PDB entry 4DSE | X-ray diffraction, 1.67 A resolution | chains A and B of the 3 polymer chains in the assembly

# Chain A
Protein: DNA polymerase
Organism: Geobacillus kaustophilus
Notes: EC 2.7.7.7
Reference sequence: Q5KWC1 (Q5KWC1_GEOKA); residues 285-876 here correspond to UniProt positions 287-878 (UniProt number = residue number + 2)
Amino-acid sequence (592 residues; row label = number of the first residue in the row):
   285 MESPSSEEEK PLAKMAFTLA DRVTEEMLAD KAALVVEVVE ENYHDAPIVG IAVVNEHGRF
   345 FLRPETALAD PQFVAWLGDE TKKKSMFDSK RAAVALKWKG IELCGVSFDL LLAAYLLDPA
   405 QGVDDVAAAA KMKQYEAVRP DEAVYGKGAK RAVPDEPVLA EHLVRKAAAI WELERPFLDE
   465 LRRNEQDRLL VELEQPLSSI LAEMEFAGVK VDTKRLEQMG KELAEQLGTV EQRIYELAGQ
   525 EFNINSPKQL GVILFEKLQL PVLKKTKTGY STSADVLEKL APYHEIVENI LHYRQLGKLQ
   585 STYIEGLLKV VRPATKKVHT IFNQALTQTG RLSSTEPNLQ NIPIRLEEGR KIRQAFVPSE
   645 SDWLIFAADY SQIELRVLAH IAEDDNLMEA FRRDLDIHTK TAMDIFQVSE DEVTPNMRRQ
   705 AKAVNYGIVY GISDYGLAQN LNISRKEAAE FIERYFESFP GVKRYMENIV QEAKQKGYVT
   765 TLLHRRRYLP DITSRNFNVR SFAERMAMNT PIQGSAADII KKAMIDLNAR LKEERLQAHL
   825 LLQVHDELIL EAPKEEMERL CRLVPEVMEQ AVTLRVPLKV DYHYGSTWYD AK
Disordered / not traced: 285-296, 678-708, 712-714
Construct notes: engineered mutation Ala-598 (Asp600 in Q5KWC1), Tyr-710 (Phe712 in Q5KWC1)

# Chain B
Molecule: 9-nt DNA strand
Sequence (9 nucleotides; row label = number of the first residue in the row):
    21 CCTGACTCC
Modified positions: DOC (2',3'-dideoxycytidine-5'-monophosphate) at position 29

# How chain A and chain B interact
Residue-residue contacts (34; chain A residue first):
  Pro-531(A) / DG24(B)  phosphate contact
  Pro-531(A) / DA25(B)  phosphate contact
  Thr-550(A) / DG24(B)  hydrogen bond to the phosphate
  Lys-551(A) / DT23(B)  salt bridge to the phosphate
  Lys-551(A) / DG24(B)  phosphate contact
  Thr-552(A) / DT23(B)  phosphate contact
  Thr-552(A) / DG24(B)  hydrogen bond to the phosphate
  Ser-555(A) / DA25(B)  phosphate contact
  Thr-556(A) / DA25(B)  hydrogen bond to the phosphate
  Ser-557(A) / DA25(B)  phosphate contact
  Ala-558(A) / DC26(B)  hydrogen bond to the phosphate
  Leu-575(A) / DC26(B)  phosphate contact
  Arg-578(A) / DA25(B)  hydrogen bond to the phosphate
  Arg-578(A) / DC26(B)  salt bridge to the phosphate
  Gln-579(A) / DC26(B)  phosphate contact
  Gln-579(A) / DT27(B)  phosphate contact
  Lys-582(A) / DA25(B)  base contact
  Lys-582(A) / DC26(B)  base contact
  Tyr-587(A) / DT27(B)  hydrogen bond to the sugar
  Arg-615(A) / DOC_29(B)  hydrogen bond to the base
  Gln-624(A) / DC28(B)  sugar contact
  Asn-625(A) / DT27(B)  hydrogen bond to the base
  Asn-625(A) / DC28(B)  sugar contact
  Ile-626(A) / DC28(B)  sugar contact
  Pro-627(A) / DT27(B)  phosphate contact
  Pro-627(A) / DC28(B)  phosphate contact
  Ile-628(A) / DC28(B)  hydrogen bond to the phosphate
  Ile-628(A) / DOC_29(B)  phosphate contact
  Arg-629(A) / DC28(B)  salt bridge to the phosphate
  Arg-629(A) / DOC_29(B)  base contact
  Val-828(A) / DOC_29(B)  sugar contact
  His-829(A) / DOC_29(B)  sugar contact
  Asp-830(A) / DOC_29(B)  sugar contact
  Glu-831(A) / DOC_29(B)  phosphate contact
Other interface residues (no listed pair), chain A (27 interface residues in all): Tyr-554, Leu-630, Arg-637

# Summary
The interface between chain A and chain B involves 27 residues on one side and 7 on the other; the contacts
include 9 hydrogen bonds and 3 salt bridges. Polar contacts include Arg-615(A)/DOC_29(B), Asn-625(A)/DT27(B)
and Tyr-587(A)/DT27(B).
Chain A is DNA polymerase (Geobacillus kaustophilus) and chain B is a 9-nt DNA strand; the structure, Ternary
complex of Bacillus DNA Polymerase I Large Fragment F710Y, DNA duplex, and rCTP (paired with ..., was
determined by X-ray diffraction (same publication as 4DQI, 4DQP, 4DQQ, 4DQR, 4DQS, 4DS4 and 3 further
entries).
